PDB entry 5M8G | X-ray diffraction, 2.15 A resolution | chains A and F of the 6 polymer chains in the assembly

== Chain A ==
Name: Tubulin alpha-1B chain
Source organism: Bos taurus
UniProt: P81947 (TBA1B_BOVIN); residue numbers follow UniProt; this construct covers 1-451
Chain sequence (451 residues; numbered 1 to 451; the number before each row is that of its first residue):
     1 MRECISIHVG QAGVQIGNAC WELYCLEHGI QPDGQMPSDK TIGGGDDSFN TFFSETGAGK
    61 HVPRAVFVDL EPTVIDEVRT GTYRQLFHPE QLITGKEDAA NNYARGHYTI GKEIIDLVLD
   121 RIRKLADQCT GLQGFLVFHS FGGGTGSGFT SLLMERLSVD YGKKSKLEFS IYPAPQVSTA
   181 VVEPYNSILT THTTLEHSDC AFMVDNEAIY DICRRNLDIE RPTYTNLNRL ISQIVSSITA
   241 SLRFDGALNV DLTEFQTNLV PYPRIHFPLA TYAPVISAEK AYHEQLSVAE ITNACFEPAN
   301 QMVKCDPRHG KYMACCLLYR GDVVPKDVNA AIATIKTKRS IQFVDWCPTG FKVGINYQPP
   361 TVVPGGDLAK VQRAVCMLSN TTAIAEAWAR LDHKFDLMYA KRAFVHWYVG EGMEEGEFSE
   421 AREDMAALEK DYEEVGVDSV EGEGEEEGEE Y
Not modelled in the structure: 281-282, 443-451
Metal / ion sites: Ca2+: Asp39, Thr41, Gly44, Glu55
Residues lining bound ligands:
  - 918 (5-(2-morpholin-4-yl-6-pyrrolidin-1-yl-pyrimidin-4-yl)-4-(trifluoromethyl)pyridin-2-amine): Asn101, Thr179, Ala180, Val181
  - GTP (guanosine-5'-triphosphate): Gly10, Gln11, Ala12, Gln15, Ile16, Asp69, Asp98, Ala99, Ala100, Asn101, Ser140, Gly142, Gly143, Gly144, Thr145, Gly146, Ile171, Pro173, Val177, Ser178, Thr179, Glu183, Asn206, Tyr224, Leu227, Asn228, Ile231

== Chain F ==
Name: Tubulin-Tyrosine Ligase
Source organism: Gallus gallus
UniProt: E1BQ43 (E1BQ43_CHICK); residue numbers follow UniProt; this construct covers 1-378
Chain sequence (384 residues; each row starts with the number of its first residue):
     1 MYTFVVRDEN SSVYAEVSRL LLATGQWKRL RKDNPRFNLM LGERNRLPFG RLGHEPGLVQ
    61 LVNYYRGADK LCRKASLVKL IKTSPELSES CTWFPESYVI YPTNLKTPVA PAQNGIRHLI
   121 NNTRTDEREV FLAAYNRRRE GREGNVWIAK SSAGAKGEGI LISSEASELL DFIDEQGQVH
   181 VIQKYLEKPL LLEPGHRKFD IRSWVLVDHL YNIYLYREGV LRTSSEPYNS ANFQDKTCHL
   241 TNHCIQKEYS KNYGRYEEGN EMFFEEFNQY LMDALNTTLE NSILLQIKHI IRSCLMCIEP
   301 AISTKHLHYQ SFQLFGFDFM VDEELKVWLI EVNGAPACAQ KLYAELCQGI VDVAISSVFP
   361 LADTGQKTSQ PTSIFIKLHH HHHH
Not modelled in the structure: 103-124, 139-143, 151-159, 176-178, 363-372, 381-384
Differences from the reference sequence: expression tag (379-384)
Metal / ion sites: Mg2+: Glu331, Asn333 (together with AMP-PCP)
Residues lining bound ligands: AMP-PCP (ACP; phosphomethylphosphonic acid adenylate ester): Lys74, Pro95, Ile148, Lys150, Gln183, Lys184, Tyr185, Leu186, Lys198, Asp200, Arg202, Arg222, His239, Leu240, Thr241, Asn242, Asp318, Met320, Ile330, Glu331, Asn333

== How chain A and chain F interact ==
Residue-residue contacts (28; chain A residue first):
  Gln176(A) with Pro56(F)
  Glu207(A) with His54(F), salt bridge
  Glu297(A) with His306(F), salt bridge
  Pro298(A) with His306(F); Leu307(F), hydrophobic
  Lys304(A) with His54(F)
  Asp306(A) with Arg66(F); Leu307(F)
  Arg308(A) with Pro300(F), hydrogen bond (side chain-backbone); Ala301(F), hydrogen bond (side chain-backbone); Ile302(F); Ser303(F), hydrogen bond (side chain-backbone); Leu307(F)
  His309(A) with Arg66(F), hydrogen bond (side chain-backbone); Gly67(F); Ala301(F)
  Ser340(A) with Ala301(F)
  Glu386(A) with Gly50(F); Arg66(F), salt bridge
  Arg390(A) with Gly50(F); His54(F), hydrogen bond
  His393(A) with Arg51(F), hydrogen bond
  Glu433(A) with Arg46(F), salt bridge
  Val440(A) with Arg73(F)
  Glu441(A) with Arg73(F), hydrogen bond (backbone-side chain); Lys74(F); Ala75(F), hydrogen bond (side chain-backbone); Ser76(F), hydrogen bond
Other interface residues (no listed pair), chain A (18 interface residues in all): Pro175, Cys305, Lys338
Other interface residues (no listed pair), chain F (20 interface residues in all): Gly53, Asp69, His308

== In short ==
18 residues of chain A face 20 of chain F across their interface; the contacts include 9 hydrogen bonds and 4
salt bridges. Polar pairs include Glu207(A)-His54(F), Glu297(A)-His306(F) and Glu386(A)-Arg66(F). Ligands of
chain A: GTP and compound 918. Bound to chain F: AMP-PCP.
Chain A is Tubulin alpha-1B chain (Bos taurus) and chain F is Tubulin-Tyrosine Ligase (Gallus gallus); the
structure, Tubulin-MTD265 complex, was determined by X-ray diffraction (same publication as 5M8D, 5JHA, 5JHB,
5M7E and 5M7G).
